8WR4 - chains B and S of the 8 polymer chains in the assembly; structure by electron microscopy, 3.07 A resolution.

Chain B:
Molecule: CbCas9 effector-1
Chain sequence (1442 residues; numbered 1 to 1442; the number before each row is that of its first residue):
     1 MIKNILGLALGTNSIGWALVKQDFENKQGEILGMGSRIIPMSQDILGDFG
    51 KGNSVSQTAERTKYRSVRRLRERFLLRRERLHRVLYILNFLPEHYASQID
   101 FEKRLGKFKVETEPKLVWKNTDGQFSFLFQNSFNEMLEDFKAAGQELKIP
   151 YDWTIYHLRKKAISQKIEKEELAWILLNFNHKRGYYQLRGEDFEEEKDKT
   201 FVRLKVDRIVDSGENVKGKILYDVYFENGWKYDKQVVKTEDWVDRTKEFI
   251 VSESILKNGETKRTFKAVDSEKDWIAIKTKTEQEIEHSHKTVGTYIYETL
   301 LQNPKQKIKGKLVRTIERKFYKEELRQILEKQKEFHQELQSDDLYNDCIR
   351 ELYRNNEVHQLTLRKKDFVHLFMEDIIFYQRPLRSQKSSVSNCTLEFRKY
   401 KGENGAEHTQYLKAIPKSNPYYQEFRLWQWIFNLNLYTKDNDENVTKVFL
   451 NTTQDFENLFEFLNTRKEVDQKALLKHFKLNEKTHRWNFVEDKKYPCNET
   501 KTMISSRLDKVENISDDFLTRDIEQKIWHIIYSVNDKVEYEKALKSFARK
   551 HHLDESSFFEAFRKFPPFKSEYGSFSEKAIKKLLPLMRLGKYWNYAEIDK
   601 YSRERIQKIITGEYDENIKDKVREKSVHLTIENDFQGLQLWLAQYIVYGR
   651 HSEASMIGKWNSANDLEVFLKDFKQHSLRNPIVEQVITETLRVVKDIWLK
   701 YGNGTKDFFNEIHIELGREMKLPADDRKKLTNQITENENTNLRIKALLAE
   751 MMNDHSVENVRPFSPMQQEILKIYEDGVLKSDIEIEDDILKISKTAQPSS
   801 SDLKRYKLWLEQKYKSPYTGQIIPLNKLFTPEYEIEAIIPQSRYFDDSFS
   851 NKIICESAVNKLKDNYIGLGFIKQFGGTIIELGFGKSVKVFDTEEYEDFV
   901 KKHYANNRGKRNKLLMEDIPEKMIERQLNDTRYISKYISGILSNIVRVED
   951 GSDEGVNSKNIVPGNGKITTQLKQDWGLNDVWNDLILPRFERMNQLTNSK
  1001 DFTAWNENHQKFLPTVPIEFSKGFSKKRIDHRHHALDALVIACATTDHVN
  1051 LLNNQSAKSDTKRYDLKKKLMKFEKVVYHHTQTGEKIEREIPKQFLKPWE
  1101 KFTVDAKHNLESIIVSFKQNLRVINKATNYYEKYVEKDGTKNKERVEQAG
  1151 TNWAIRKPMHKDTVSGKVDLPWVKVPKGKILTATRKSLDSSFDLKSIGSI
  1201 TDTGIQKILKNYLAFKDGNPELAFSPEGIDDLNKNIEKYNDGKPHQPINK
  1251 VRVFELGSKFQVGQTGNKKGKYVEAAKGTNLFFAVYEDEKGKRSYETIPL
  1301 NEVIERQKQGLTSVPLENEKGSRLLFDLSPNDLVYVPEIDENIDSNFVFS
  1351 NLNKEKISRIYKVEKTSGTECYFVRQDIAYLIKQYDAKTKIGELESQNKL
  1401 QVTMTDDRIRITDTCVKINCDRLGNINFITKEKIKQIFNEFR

Chain S:
Molecule: 62-nt DNA strand
Sequence (62 nucleotides; numbered 1 to 62; the number before each row is that of its first residue):
     1 GAGTGGAAGGATGCCAGAGAATGTCGGGGAGCCGAGGAGAGATAGCTAAA
    51 TTGAGCACCTGG
Not modelled in the structure: 1-11, 48-62

Chain B / chain S interface:
Pairs across the interface (4):
  Lys1174(B) - DC25(S)  salt bridge to the phosphate
  Thr1369(B) - DG27(S)  phosphate contact
  Glu1370(B) - DG28(S)  phosphate contact
  Lys1390(B) - DA30(S)  salt bridge to the phosphate
Other interface residues (no listed pair), chain B (6 interface residues in all): Lys262, Lys1177
Other interface residues (no listed pair), chain S (6 interface residues in all): DT24, DA44

In short:
Chain B and chain S each contribute 6 residues to their interface; the contacts include 2 salt bridges. Polar
contacts include Lys1174(B)-DC25(S) and Lys1390(B)-DA30(S).
Chain B is CbCas9 effector-1 and chain S is a 62-nt DNA strand; the structure, Structure of CbCas9-PcrIIC1
complex bound to 62-bp DNA substrate (non-targeting complex), was determined by electron microscopy together
with 8IYQ, 8WMH, 8WMM and 8WMN from the same study.
